Entry 1GK2 (X-ray diffraction, 1.90 A resolution); this record covers chains A and C of the 4 polymer chains in the assembly.

[Chain A (and C)]
Name: Histidine ammonia-lyase
Organism: Pseudomonas putida
Notes: EC 4.3.1.3; chain C of this document is another copy of the same molecule, construct and numbering; everything in this record applies to it too
UniProtKB: P21310 (HUTH_PSEPU); residues 1-509 here correspond to UniProt positions 2-510 (UniProt number = residue number + 1)
Amino-acid sequence (509 residues; each row starts with the number of its first residue):
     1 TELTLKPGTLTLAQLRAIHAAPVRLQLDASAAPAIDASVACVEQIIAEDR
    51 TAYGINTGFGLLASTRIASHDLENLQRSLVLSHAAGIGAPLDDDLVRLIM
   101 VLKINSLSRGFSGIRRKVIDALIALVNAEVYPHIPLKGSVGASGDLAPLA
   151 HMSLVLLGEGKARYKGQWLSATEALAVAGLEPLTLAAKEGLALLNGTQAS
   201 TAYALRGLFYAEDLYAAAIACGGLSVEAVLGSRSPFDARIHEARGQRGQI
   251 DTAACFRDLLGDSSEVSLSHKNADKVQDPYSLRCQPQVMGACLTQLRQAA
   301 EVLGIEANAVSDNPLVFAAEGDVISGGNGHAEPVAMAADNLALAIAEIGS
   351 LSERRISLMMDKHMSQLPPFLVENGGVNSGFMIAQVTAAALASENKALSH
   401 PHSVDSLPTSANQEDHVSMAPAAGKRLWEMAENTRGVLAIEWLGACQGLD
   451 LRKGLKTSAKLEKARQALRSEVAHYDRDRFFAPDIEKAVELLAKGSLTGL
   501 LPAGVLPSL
Sequence notes: engineered mutation A273 (Cys in P21310), G329 (Phe in P21310)
From the paper describing this entry:
  - conformationally variable residues (loop rearrangement): A142 to G144
  - catalytic residues: E414 (proposed by the authors, not directly observed)

[Chain A / chain C interface]
Contacting residue pairs (113):
  G58(A) - G376(C)
  F59(A) - G375(C)
  F59(A) - G376(C)  hydrogen bond (backbone-backbone)
  L62(A) - G376(C)
  L75(A) - V377(C)
  S78(A) - V377(C)
  S78(A) - D478(C)
  L79(A) - S379(C)
  L81(A) - R479(C)
  L81(A) - F480(C)
  L81(A) - F481(C)  hydrogen bond (backbone-backbone)
  S82(A) - S379(C)
  S82(A) - Y475(C)
  S82(A) - D478(C)
  S82(A) - R479(C)
  S82(A) - F481(C)
  H83(A) - S379(C)
  H83(A) - M382(C)
  H83(A) - I383(C)
  A84(A) - F480(C)
  A84(A) - F481(C)
  A84(A) - A482(C)  hydrogen bond (backbone-backbone)
  A85(A) - A384(C)
  A85(A) - T387(C)  hydrogen bond (backbone-side chain)
  A85(A) - F481(C)  hydrophobic
  A85(A) - I485(C)
  G86(A) - A482(C)
  I87(A) - T387(C)
  K137(A) - L391(C)
  K137(A) - E394(C)  salt bridge
  K137(A) - E429(C)  salt bridge
  K137(A) - N433(C)  hydrogen bond
  G138(A) - V386(C)
  G138(A) - T387(C)
  G138(A) - A390(C)
  S139(A) - A390(C)
  V140(A) - V386(C)  hydrophobic
  V140(A) - A390(C)  hydrophobic
  L146(A) - I383(C)  hydrophobic
  H151(A) - F480(C)
  H151(A) - A482(C)
  L154(A) - F480(C)  hydrophobic
  E353(A) - L407(C)
  R354(A) - P408(C)  hydrogen bond (side chain-backbone)
  G376(A) - G58(C)
  G376(A) - F59(C)  hydrogen bond (backbone-backbone)
  G376(A) - L62(C)
  V377(A) - L75(C)
  V377(A) - S78(C)
  S379(A) - L79(C)
  S379(A) - S82(C)
  S379(A) - H83(C)
  M382(A) - H83(C)
  I383(A) - H83(C)
  I383(A) - L146(C)  hydrophobic
  A384(A) - A85(C)
  Q385(A) - S410(C)  hydrogen bond (side chain-backbone)
  V386(A) - G138(C)
  V386(A) - V140(C)  hydrophobic
  V386(A) - T409(C)
  T387(A) - A85(C)  hydrogen bond (side chain-backbone)
  T387(A) - I87(C)
  T387(A) - G138(C)
  A389(A) - L407(C)
  A389(A) - T409(C)
  A390(A) - G138(C)
  A390(A) - S139(C)
  A390(A) - V140(C)  hydrophobic
  L391(A) - I87(C)  hydrophobic
  L391(A) - K137(C)
  S393(A) - D405(C)  hydrogen bond
  S393(A) - M419(C)
  E394(A) - K137(C)  salt bridge
  K396(A) - D405(C)  salt bridge
  A397(A) - H400(C)
  A397(A) - H402(C)
  H400(A) - A397(C)
  H402(A) - A397(C)
  D405(A) - S393(C)  hydrogen bond
  D405(A) - K396(C)  salt bridge
  L407(A) - E353(C)
  L407(A) - A389(C)
  P408(A) - R354(C)  hydrogen bond (backbone-side chain)
  T409(A) - Q385(C)
  T409(A) - A389(C)
  S410(A) - F370(C)
  S410(A) - M382(C)
  S410(A) - Q385(C)  hydrogen bond (backbone-side chain)
  M419(A) - S393(C)
  A422(A) - E394(C)
  K425(A) - E429(C)  salt bridge
  E429(A) - K137(C)  salt bridge
  E429(A) - K425(C)  salt bridge
  N433(A) - K137(C)  hydrogen bond
  Y475(A) - S82(C)
  D478(A) - S78(C)
  D478(A) - S82(C)
  R479(A) - L81(C)
  R479(A) - S82(C)
  F480(A) - L81(C)
  F480(A) - A84(C)
  F480(A) - H151(C)
  F480(A) - L154(C)  hydrophobic
  F481(A) - L81(C)  hydrogen bond (backbone-backbone)
  F481(A) - S82(C)
  F481(A) - A84(C)
  F481(A) - A85(C)  hydrophobic
  A482(A) - A84(C)  hydrogen bond (backbone-backbone)
  A482(A) - A85(C)
  A482(A) - G86(C)
  A482(A) - H151(C)
  I485(A) - A85(C)
  I485(A) - I87(C)  hydrophobic
Interface residues without a listed pair, chain A (66 interface residues in all): A147, G160, S357, D361, F370, G375, G380, A392, A411
Interface residues without a listed pair, chain C (68 interface residues in all): A147, G160, S357, D361, G380, A392, A411, A422, G436, V489

[Overview]
Chain A and chain C form an interface of 66 and 68 residues respectively; the contacts include 16 hydrogen
bonds and 8 salt bridges. Polar contacts include K137(A)-E394(C), K137(A)-E429(C) and K396(A)-D405(C). The
paper reports the catalytic residue E414(A); conformational variability at A142(A).
Chain A and chain C are both Histidine ammonia-lyase (Pseudomonas putida); the structure, Histidine
Ammonia-Lyase (HAL) Mutant F329G from Pseudomonas putida, was determined by X-ray diffraction (same
publication as 1EB4 and 1GK3).
